PDB entry 6VF4 | X-ray diffraction, 1.75 A resolution | chains A and D of the 4 polymer chains in the assembly

Chain A:
Molecule: DNA-directed DNA/RNA polymerase mu
Source organism: Homo sapiens
Notes: EC 2.7.7.7
UniProtKB: Q9NP87 (DPOLM_HUMAN); numbering as in UniProt; present here: 132-397, 410-494
Sequence (356 residues; numbered 127 to 494; 12 numbers in that range are skipped by the numbering (no residue carries them; nothing is unmodelled there); the number before each row is that of its first residue):
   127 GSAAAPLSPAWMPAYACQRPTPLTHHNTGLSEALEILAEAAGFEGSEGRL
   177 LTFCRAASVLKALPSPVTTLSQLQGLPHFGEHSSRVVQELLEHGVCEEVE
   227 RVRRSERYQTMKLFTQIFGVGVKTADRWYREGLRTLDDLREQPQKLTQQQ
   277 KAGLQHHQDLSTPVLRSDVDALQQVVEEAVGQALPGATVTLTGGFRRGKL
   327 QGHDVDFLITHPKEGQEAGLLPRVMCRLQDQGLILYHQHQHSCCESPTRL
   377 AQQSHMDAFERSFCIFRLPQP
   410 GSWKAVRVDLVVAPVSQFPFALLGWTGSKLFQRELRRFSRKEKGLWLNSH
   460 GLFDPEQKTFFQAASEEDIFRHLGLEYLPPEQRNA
Disordered / not traced: 127-137, 365-384
Glycans and other covalent adducts: 2,3-dihydroxy-1,4-dithiobutane (DTT) linked to Cys180
Sequence notes: expression tag (127-131); conflict Gly410 (Pro in Q9NP87)
Metal / ion sites: Mn2+ site 1: His208 (shared with DG1(D) of chain D); Na+: Thr241, Ile243, Val246 (shared with 1 residue of chain P); Mn2+ site 2: Asp330, Asp332, Asp418 (together with 8-oxo-guanosine-5'-triphosphate) (shared with 2 residues of chain P); Mn2+ site 3: Asp330, Asp332 (together with 8-oxo-guanosine-5'-triphosphate, pyrophosphate) (shared with 1 residue of chain P); Mn2+ site 4: Glu386, His459
Residues lining bound ligands: 8-oxo-guanosine-5'-triphosphate / pyrophosphate: Gly319, Gly320, Arg323, Lys325, Gln327, Gly328, His329, Asp330, Asp332, Gly433, Trp434, Thr435, Gly436, Ser437, Lys438, Gln441, Arg445
Swiss-Prot annotation at these positions:
  - region: Arg323 to Asp332 (Involved in ssDNA binding)
  - binding site (Mg(2+)): Asp330, Asp332, Asp418
  - site: Gly433 (Responsible for the low discrimination between dNTP and rNTP)

Chain D:
Molecule: 4-nt DNA strand
Sequence (4 nucleotides; numbered 1 to 4; the number before each row is that of its first residue):
     1 GCCG
Metal / ion sites: Mn2+: DG1 (shared with His208(A) of chain A)

Chain A / chain D interface:
Residue-residue contacts - 15 pairs, chain A then chain D:
  Ala140(A) - DG4(D)  phosphate contact
  Gly174(A) - DG1(D)  hydrogen bond to the base
  Arg175(A) - DG1(D)  salt bridge to the phosphate
  Thr178(A) - DG1(D)  hydrogen bond to the base
  Thr178(A) - DC2(D)  sugar contact
  Phe179(A) - DG1(D)  sugar contact
  Pro203(A) - DC3(D)  phosphate contact
  His204(A) - DC2(D)  sugar contact
  His204(A) - DC3(D)  hydrogen bond to the phosphate
  Gly206(A) - DC2(D)  hydrogen bond to the phosphate
  Glu207(A) - DC2(D)  hydrogen bond to the phosphate
  His208(A) - DG1(D)  salt bridge to the phosphate
  His208(A) - DC2(D)  hydrogen bond to the phosphate
  Ser209(A) - DG1(D)  phosphate contact
  Ser209(A) - DC2(D)  hydrogen bond to the phosphate
Interface residues without a listed pair, chain A (14 interface residues in all): Arg181, Leu202, Phe205

Summary:
14 residues of chain A face 4 of chain D across their interface, with 7 hydrogen bonds and 2 salt bridges.
Among the polar pairs are Gly174(A)-DG1(D), Thr178(A)-DG1(D) and His204(A)-DC3(D). Bound to chain A:
8-oxo-guanosine-5'-triphosphate / pyrophosphate. From UniProt: 3 Mg2+-binding residues on chain A.
Chain A is DNA-directed DNA/RNA polymerase mu (Homo sapiens) and chain D is a 4-nt DNA strand; the structure,
DNA Polymerase Mu, 8-oxorGTP:At Reaction State Ternary Complex, 50 mM Mn2+ (30 min), was determined by X-ray
diffraction, deposited together with 6VEZ, 6VF0, 6VF1, 6VF2, 6VF3, 6VF5 and 7 further entries.
